3VYG - chains E and J of the 12 polymer chains in the assembly; structure by X-ray diffraction, 1.72 A resolution.

Chain E:
Molecule: Thiocyanate hydrolase subunit beta
Organism: Thiobacillus thioparus
Notes: EC 3.5.5.8
UniProt: O66186 (SCNB_THITI); residue numbers follow UniProt; this construct covers 1-157
Sequence (157 residues; each row starts with the number of its first residue):
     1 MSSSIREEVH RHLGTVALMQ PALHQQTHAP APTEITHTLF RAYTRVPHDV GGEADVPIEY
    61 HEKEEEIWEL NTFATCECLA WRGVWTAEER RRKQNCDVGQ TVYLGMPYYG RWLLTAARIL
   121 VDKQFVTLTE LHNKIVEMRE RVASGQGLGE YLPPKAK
Not modelled in the structure: 1-3, 155-157

Chain J:
Molecule: Thiocyanate hydrolase subunit alpha
Organism: Thiobacillus thioparus
Notes: EC 3.5.5.8
UniProt: O66187 (SCNA_THITI); residue numbers follow UniProt; this construct covers 1-126
Sequence (126 residues; each row starts with the number of its first residue):
     1 MSDSHHKPVW DRTHHAKMAT GIGDPQCFKG MAGKSKFNVG DRVRIKDLPD LFYTRTMTYT
    61 RGATGTIVRL VYESPAAEDE AFGNEENVEW FYSIVFAQKD LWPEYSDTFA NDTLETEIPE
   121 RYLEKA
Not modelled in the structure: 1-6

Interface between chain E and chain J:
Contacting residue pairs - 17 pairs, chain E then chain J:
  Ile-5(E) with Asp-47(J); Arg-61(J); Gly-62(J)
  Arg-6(E) with Tyr-59(J), hydrogen bond (side chain-backbone); Thr-60(J); Arg-61(J), hydrogen bond (side chain-backbone); Gly-62(J); Ala-63(J); Asp-100(J); Leu-101(J), hydrogen bond (side chain-backbone)
  Val-9(E) with Thr-58(J); Arg-61(J)
  His-10(E) with Leu-101(J), hydrogen bond (side chain-backbone); Pro-103(J)
  His-12(E) with Thr-58(J)
  Glu-59(E) with Pro-103(J); Glu-104(J)
Other interface residues (no listed pair), chain E (7 interface residues in all): Leu-13
Other interface residues (no listed pair), chain J (12 interface residues in all): Trp-102

In short:
7 residues of chain E face 12 of chain J across their interface; the contacts include 4 hydrogen bonds. Polar
pairs include Arg-6(E)/Tyr-59(J), Arg-6(E)/Arg-61(J) and Arg-6(E)/Leu-101(J).
Here chain E is Thiocyanate hydrolase subunit beta and chain J is Thiocyanate hydrolase subunit alpha, both
from Thiobacillus thioparus. Entry 3VYG (Crystal structure of Thiocyanate hydrolase mutant R136W) was
determined by X-ray diffraction.
